PDB entry 1CF7 | X-ray diffraction, 2.60 A resolution | chains D and B of the 4 polymer chains in the assembly

[Chain D]
Molecule: 16-nt DNA strand
Notes: fragment: adenovirus type 5 e2 promoter e2f-binding site
Sequence (16 nucleotides; numbered 600 to 615; the number before each row is that of its first residue):
   600 TAAAACCGCG CGAAAA
Unresolved in the structure: 600

[Chain B]
Name: Protein (transcription factor dp-2)
Organism: Homo sapiens
Notes: fragment: dna-binding domain
Reference sequence: Q14188 (TDP2_HUMAN); residues 60-154 here = UniProt positions 60-154
Chain sequence (95 residues; each row starts with the number of its first residue):
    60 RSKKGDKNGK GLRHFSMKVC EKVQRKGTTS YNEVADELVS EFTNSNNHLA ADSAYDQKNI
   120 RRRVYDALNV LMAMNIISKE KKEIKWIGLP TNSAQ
Unresolved in the structure: 60-67, 150-154
What the authors report for this chain:
  - binding site for the 16-nt DNA strand (chain D): Asn118, Arg122
  - contacts within the chain: Val78-Ala126 (hydrophobic contact), Asn118-Arg122

[Chain D / chain B interface]
Residue-residue contacts (8; chain D residue first):
  DC606(D) with Arg72(B), salt bridge to the phosphate
  DG607(D) with Gly70(B), phosphate contact; Leu71(B), hydrogen bond to the phosphate
  DC608(D) with Lys69(B), salt bridge to the phosphate; Asn118(B), sugar contact; Arg122(B), base contact
  DG609(D) with Asn118(B), hydrogen bond to the phosphate; Arg122(B), hydrogen bond to the base
Other interface residues (no listed pair), chain D (6 interface residues in all): DC610, DA615
Other interface residues (no listed pair), chain B (8 interface residues in all): Arg121, Lys141

[Overview]
6 residues of chain D and 8 residues of chain B are in contact; the contacts include 3 hydrogen bonds and 2
salt bridges. Polar contacts include DG609(D)-Arg122(B), DG607(D)-Leu71(B) and DG609(D)-Asn118(B). The paper
reports a binding site for the 16-nt DNA strand (chain D) at Asn118(B) and Arg122(B); contacts within the
chain involving Val78(B), Ala126(B) and Asn118(B) among others.
Chain D is a 16-nt DNA strand and chain B is Protein (transcription factor dp-2) (Homo sapiens); the
structure, Structural basis of DNA recognition by the heterodimeric cell cycle transcription factor E2F-dp,
was determined by X-ray diffraction.
